PDB entry 6IOE | X-ray diffraction, 2.90 A resolution | chain A

[Chain A]
Molecule: Macrophage mannose receptor 1
Organism: Homo sapiens
UniProt: P22897 (MRC1_HUMAN); numbering as in UniProt (aligned over 22-490)
Sequence (475 residues; row label = number of the first residue in the row):
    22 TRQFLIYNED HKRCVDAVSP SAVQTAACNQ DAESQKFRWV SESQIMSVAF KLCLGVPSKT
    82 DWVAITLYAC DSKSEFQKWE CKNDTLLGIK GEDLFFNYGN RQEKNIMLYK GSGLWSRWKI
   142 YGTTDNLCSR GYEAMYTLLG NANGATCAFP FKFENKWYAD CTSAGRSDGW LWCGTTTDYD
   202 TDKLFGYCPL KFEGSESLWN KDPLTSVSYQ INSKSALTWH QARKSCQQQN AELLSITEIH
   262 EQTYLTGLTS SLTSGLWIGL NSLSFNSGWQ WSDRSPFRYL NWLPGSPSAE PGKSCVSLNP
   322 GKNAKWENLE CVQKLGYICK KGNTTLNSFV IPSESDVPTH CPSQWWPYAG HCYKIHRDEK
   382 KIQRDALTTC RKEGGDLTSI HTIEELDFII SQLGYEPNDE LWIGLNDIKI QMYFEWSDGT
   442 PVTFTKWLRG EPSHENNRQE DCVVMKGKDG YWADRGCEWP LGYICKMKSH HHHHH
Not modelled in the structure: 345-359, 491-496
Sequence notes: expression tag (491-496)
UniProt features mapped onto this chain:
  - glycosylation (N-linked (GlcNAc...) asparagine): Asn104, Asn344
  - natural variant: Gly396 (G396S: Protective factor against leprosy)
Disulfides: Cys35-Cys49, Cys74-Cys91, Cys102-Cys149, Cys168-Cys194, Cys182-Cys209, Cys247-Cys340, Cys316-Cys332, Cys362-Cys373, Cys391-Cys486, Cys463-Cys478

[Summary]
Chain A is Macrophage mannose receptor 1 (Homo sapiens); the structure, Crystal structure of the CysR-CTLD2
fragment of human MR at basic pH (pH 8.5), was determined by X-ray diffraction (same publication as 6INN,
6INO, 6INU and 6INV).
